PDB entry 1CCI | X-ray diffraction, 2.40 A resolution | chain A

Chain A:
Protein: Cytochrome C peroxidase
From: Saccharomyces cerevisiae
Notes: EC 1.11.1.5
UniProtKB: P00431 (CCPR_YEAST); residues 4-294 here correspond to UniProt positions 71-361 (UniProt number = residue number + 67)
Chain sequence (294 residues; numbered 1 to 294; the number before each row is that of its first residue):
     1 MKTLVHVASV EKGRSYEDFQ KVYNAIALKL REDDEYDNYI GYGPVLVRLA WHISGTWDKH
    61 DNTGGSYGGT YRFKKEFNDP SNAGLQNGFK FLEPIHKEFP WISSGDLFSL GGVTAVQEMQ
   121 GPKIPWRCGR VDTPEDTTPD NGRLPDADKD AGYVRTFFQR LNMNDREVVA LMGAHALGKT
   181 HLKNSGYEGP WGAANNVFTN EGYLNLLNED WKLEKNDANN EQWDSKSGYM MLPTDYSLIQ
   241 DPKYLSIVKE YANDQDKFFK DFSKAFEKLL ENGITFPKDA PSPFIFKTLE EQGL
Unresolved in the structure: 1-3
Construct notes: variant Ile-53 (Thr120 in P00431), Gly-152 (Asp219 in P00431); engineered mutation Gly-202 (Phe269 in P00431)
Curated features (UniProtKB/Swiss-Prot):
  - active site: His-52 (Proton acceptor), Trp-191 (Tryptophan radical intermediate)
  - binding site (heme b): His-175
  - site: Arg-48 (Transition state stabilizer)
  - modified residue: Tyr-153 (Phosphotyrosine)
Ion coordination: heme Fe near His-175 (its only coordinating residue here)
Small-molecule neighbours:
  - 2,3-dimethylimidazolium ion (DMI): His-175, Leu-177, Gly-178, Lys-179, Thr-180, Pro-190, Met-230, Met-231, Leu-232, Asp-235
  - heme (HEM): Pro-44, Val-45, Val-47, Arg-48, Trp-51, Pro-145, Asp-146, Ala-147, Val-154, Phe-158, Leu-171, Met-172, Ala-174, His-175, Leu-177, Gly-178, Lys-179, Thr-180, His-181, Asn-184, Ser-185, Tyr-187, Leu-232, Thr-234, Phe-262, Phe-266

In short:
Ligands of chain A: 2,3-dimethylimidazolium ion and heme. UniProt lists active-site residues His-52 and
Trp-191 and heme b-binding residue His-175.
Chain A is Cytochrome C peroxidase (Saccharomyces cerevisiae); the structure, How flexible are proteins?
trapping of a flexible loop, was determined by X-ray diffraction, deposited together with 1AES, 1AET, 1AEU,
1AA4 and 1RYC.
